PDB entry 7RTJ | electron microscopy, 3.80 A resolution | chains A and B of the 4 polymer chains in the assembly

# Chain A (and B)
Molecule: SthK
From: Spirochaeta thermophila
Notes: engineered mutation(s): Y26F; chain B of this document is another copy of the same molecule, construct and numbering; everything in this record applies to it too
Sequence (456 residues; row label = number of the first residue in the row; numbers below 1 keep their minus sign (Met-18 is residue -18)):
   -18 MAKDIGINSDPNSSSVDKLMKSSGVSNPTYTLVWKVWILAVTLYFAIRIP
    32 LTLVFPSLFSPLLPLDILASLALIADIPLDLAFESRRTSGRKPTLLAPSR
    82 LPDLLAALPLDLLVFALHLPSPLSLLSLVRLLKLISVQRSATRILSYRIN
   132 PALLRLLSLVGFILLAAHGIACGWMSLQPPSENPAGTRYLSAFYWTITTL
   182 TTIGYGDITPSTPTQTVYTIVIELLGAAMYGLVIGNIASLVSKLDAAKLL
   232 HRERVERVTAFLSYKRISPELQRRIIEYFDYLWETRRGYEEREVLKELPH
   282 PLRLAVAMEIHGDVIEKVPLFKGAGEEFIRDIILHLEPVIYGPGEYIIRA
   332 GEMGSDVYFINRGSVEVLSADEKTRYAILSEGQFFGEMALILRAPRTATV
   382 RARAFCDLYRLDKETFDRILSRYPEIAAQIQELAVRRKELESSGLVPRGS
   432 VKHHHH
Not modelled in the structure: -18 to 9, 63-75, 421-437
Residues lining bound ligands:
  - adenosine-3',5'-cyclic-monophosphate (CMP): Val348, Tyr357, Leu360, Phe366, Gly367, Glu368, Met369, Pro376, Arg377, Thr378, Ala379, Arg418
  - phosphatidylglycerol (PGW; (1R)-2-{[(S)-{[(2S)-2,3-dihydroxypropyl]oxy}(hydroxy)phosphoryl]oxy}-1-[(hexadecanoyloxy)methyl]ethyl (9Z)-octadec-9-enoate), molecule 1: Tyr25, Ile28, Arg29, Leu32, Leu39, Leu43
  - phosphatidylglycerol (PGW), molecule 2: Pro31, Leu34, Val35, Ser102, Pro103, Leu106, Leu109, Leu112, Phe143, Leu146, Ala147, Gly150, Cys153, Gly154, Ser157
  - phosphatidylglycerol (PGW), molecule 3: Leu32, Phe36, Leu39, Leu145, His149, Ala166, Tyr170
  - phosphatidylglycerol (PGW), molecule 4: Leu137, Val141, Ile144, Leu181, Tyr211, Val214, Leu221, Val222, Leu225
  - phosphatidylglycerol (PGW), molecule 5: Ala147, Ile151, Thr195, Tyr199, Val202, Leu206
  - phosphatidylglycerol (PGW), molecule 6: Pro165, Ala166, Gly167
  - phosphatidylglycerol (PGW), molecule 7: Gly167, Tyr170, Leu171, Phe174
  - phosphatidylglycerol (PGW), molecule 8: Pro194, Thr195, Val198, Ile201, Val202, Leu205
  - phosphatidylglycerol (PGW), molecule 9: Leu205, Ala208, Ala209, Leu213
From the paper describing this entry:
  - conformationally variable residues (helix shift): Arg136, Ser223

# How chain A and chain B interact
Pairs across the interface (57; chain A residue first):
  Leu171(A) with Pro194(B), hydrophobic; Thr197(B)
  Phe174(A) with Ile201(B), hydrophobic
  Tyr175(A) with Thr197(B); Thr200(B); Ile201(B), hydrophobic; Glu204(B)
  Ile178(A) with Glu204(B); Leu205(B), hydrophobic
  Thr179(A) with Glu204(B), hydrogen bond
  Thr182(A) with Glu204(B); Ala208(B)
  Thr183(A) with Thr183(B)
  Ile184(A) with Thr180(B); Thr183(B); Ile184(B); Gly185(B); Glu204(B)
  Gly185(A) with Gly185(B)
  Tyr186(A) with Trp176(B), hydrogen bond; Thr180(B), hydrogen bond; Gly185(B); Tyr186(B); Gly187(B); Glu204(B)
  Asp188(A) with Thr190(B)
  Tyr211(A) with Ala208(B); Tyr211(B)
  Ile215(A) with Gly212(B); Ile215(B), hydrophobic
  Ile218(A) with Gly212(B); Leu213(B), hydrophobic
  Val222(A) with Ser220(B)
  Arg233(A) with Arg124(B)
  Glu234(A) with Lys224(B), salt bridge
  Arg235(A) with Glu278(B)
  Glu237(A) with Pro132(B)
  Val239(A) with Val275(B); Glu278(B)
  Phe242(A) with Tyr270(B), hydrophobic; Val275(B), hydrophobic; Ile291(B), hydrophobic
  Leu243(A) with Val287(B), hydrophobic
  Tyr245(A) with Thr266(B); Arg268(B)
  Ser249(A) with Glu290(B), hydrogen bond
  Leu252(A) with Ala286(B), hydrophobic; Glu290(B)
  Arg255(A) with Leu283(B)
  Ile256(A) with Leu283(B), hydrophobic
  Tyr259(A) with Pro280(B); Leu283(B), hydrophobic
  Tyr322(A) with Pro282(B), hydrophobic
  Glu326(A) with Pro282(B)
  Arg330(A) with Arg311(B)
  Glu333(A) with Glu308(B); Asp312(B)
Other interface residues (no listed pair), chain A (39 interface residues in all): Ala219, Lys229, Lys246, Ile248, Trp264, Ile321, Tyr327
Other interface residues (no listed pair), chain B (47 interface residues in all): Arg120, Arg129, Ile130, Arg136, Pro191, Val198, Gly216, Leu279, Arg403

# Summary
The interface between chain A and chain B involves 39 residues on one side and 47 on the other; the contacts
include 4 hydrogen bonds and 1 salt bridge. Polar pairs include Glu234(A)-Lys224(B), Thr179(A)-Glu204(B) and
Tyr186(A)-Trp176(B). Bound to chain A: adenosine-3',5'-cyclic-monophosphate and 9 copies of
phosphatidylglycerol. The paper reports conformational variability at Arg136(A) and Ser223(A).
Chain A and chain B are both SthK (Spirochaeta thermophila); the structure, SthK Y26F Activated State, was
determined by electron microscopy together with 7RSH, 7RTF, 7RU0, 7RYR and 7RYS from the same study.
